7CPK - chain A; structure by X-ray diffraction, 1.60 A resolution.

# Chain A
Molecule: Endo-1,4-beta-xylanase A
From: Bacillus sp. TAR1
Notes: EC 3.2.1.8
Reference sequence: P07528 (XYNA_BACHD); residues 1-351 here correspond to UniProt positions 46-396 (UniProt number = residue number + 45)
Amino-acid sequence (360 residues; numbered 0 to 359; the number before each row is that of its first residue; numbering starts at 0):
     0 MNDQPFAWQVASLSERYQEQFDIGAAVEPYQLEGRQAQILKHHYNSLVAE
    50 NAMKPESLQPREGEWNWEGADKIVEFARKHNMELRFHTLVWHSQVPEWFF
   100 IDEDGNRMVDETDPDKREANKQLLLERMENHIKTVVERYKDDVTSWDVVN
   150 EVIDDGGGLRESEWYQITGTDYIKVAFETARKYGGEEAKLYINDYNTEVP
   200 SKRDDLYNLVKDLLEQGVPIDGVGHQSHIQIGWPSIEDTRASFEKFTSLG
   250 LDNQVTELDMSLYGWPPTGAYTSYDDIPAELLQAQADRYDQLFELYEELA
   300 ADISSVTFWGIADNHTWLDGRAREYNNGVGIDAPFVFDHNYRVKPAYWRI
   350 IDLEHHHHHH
Not modelled in the structure: 0-1, 359
Differences from the reference sequence: initiating methionine (0); expression tag (352-359)
Bound ions: Ca2+ site 1: Gln19, Ala299, Ile302; Ni2+ site 1: Asp21, Glu82, His356; Ca2+ site 2: Tyr273, Asp312, Asp318, Asp331; Ca2+ site 3: Asp289, Arg348, Asp351; Ni2+ site 2: Asp289, Glu293, Glu353, His357
Curated features (UniProtKB/Swiss-Prot):
  - active site: Glu150 (Proton donor), Glu256 (Nucleophile)

# In short
Gln19, Ala299 and Ile302 form the Ca2+ site 1. Asp21, Glu82 and His356 coordinate Ni2+ site 1. UniProt lists
active-site residues Glu150 and Glu256.
Chain A is Endo-1,4-beta-xylanase A (Bacillus sp. TAR1); the structure, Xylanase R from Bacillus sp. TAR-1,
was determined by X-ray diffraction, deposited together with 7CPL.
